Entry 6UBR (X-ray diffraction, 1.96 A resolution); this record covers chains B and C of the 4 polymer chains in the assembly.

# Chain B (and C)
Name: Uncharacterized protein
Organism: Pseudoalteromonas luteoviolacea DSM 6061
Notes: chain C of this document is another copy of the same molecule, construct and numbering; everything in this record applies to it too
UniProtKB: A0A161XU12 (A0A161XU12_9GAMM); numbering as in UniProt (aligned over 1-816)
Chain sequence (816 residues; each row starts with the number of its first residue):
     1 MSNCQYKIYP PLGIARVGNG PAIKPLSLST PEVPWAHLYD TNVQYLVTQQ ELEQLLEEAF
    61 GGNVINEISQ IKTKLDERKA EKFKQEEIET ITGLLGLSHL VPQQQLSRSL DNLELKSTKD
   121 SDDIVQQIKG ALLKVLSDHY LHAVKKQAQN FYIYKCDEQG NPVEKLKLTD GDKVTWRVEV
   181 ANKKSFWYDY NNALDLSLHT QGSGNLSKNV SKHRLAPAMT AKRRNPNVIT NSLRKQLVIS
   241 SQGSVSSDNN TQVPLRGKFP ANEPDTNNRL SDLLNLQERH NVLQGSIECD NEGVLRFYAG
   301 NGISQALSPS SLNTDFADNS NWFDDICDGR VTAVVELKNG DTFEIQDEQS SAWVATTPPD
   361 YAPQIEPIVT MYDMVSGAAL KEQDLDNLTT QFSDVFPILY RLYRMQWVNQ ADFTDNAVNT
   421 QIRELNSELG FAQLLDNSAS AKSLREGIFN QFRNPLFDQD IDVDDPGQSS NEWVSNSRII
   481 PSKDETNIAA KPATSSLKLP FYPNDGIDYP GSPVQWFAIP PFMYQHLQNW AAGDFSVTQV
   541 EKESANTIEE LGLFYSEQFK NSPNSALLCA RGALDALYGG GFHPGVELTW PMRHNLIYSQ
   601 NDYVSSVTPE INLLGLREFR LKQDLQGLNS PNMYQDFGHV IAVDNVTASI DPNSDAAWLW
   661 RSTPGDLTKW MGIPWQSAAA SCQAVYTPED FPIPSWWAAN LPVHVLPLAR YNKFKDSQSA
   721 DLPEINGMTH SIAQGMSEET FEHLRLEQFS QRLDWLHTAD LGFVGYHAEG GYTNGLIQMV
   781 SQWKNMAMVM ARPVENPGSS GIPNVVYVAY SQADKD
Not modelled in the structure: 1-3, 76-81, 115-122, 263-275, 467-469, 816 (chain C: 1-4, 115-122, 158-160, 263-278, 467-469, 813-816)
Construct notes: engineered mutation Ala-678 (Asp in A0A161XU12)
Modified positions: Trp-697 (2-amino-3-(6,7-dioxo-6,7-dihydro-1H-indol-3-yl)-propionic acid; TRQ)
Covalent attachments: covalent link Cys-682/Trp-697
Bound ions: Mg2+: Asp-360, Ala-362, Ile-365, Ala-699, Asn-700
Ligand contacts: glycine (GLY): Phe-316, His-583, Ser-681, Cys-682, Trp-696, Trp-697, Tyr-772
From the paper describing this entry:
  - binding site for glycine: His-583, Ser-681
  - mutagenesis - D678A: abolished catalytic activity on glycine

# Chain B / chain C interface
Pairs across the interface - 8 pairs, chain B then chain C:
  Leu-276(B) with Asp-138(C); His-139(C)
  Pro-309(B) with Pro-309(C)
  Ser-310(B) with Ile-777(C); Gln-778(C), hydrogen bond
  Leu-312(B) with Leu-312(C), hydrophobic
  Ile-777(B) with Ser-310(C)
  Gln-778(B) with Ser-310(C), hydrogen bond
Other interface residues (no listed pair), chain B (7 interface residues in all): Arg-108
Other interface residues (no listed pair), chain C (8 interface residues in all): Lys-258

# Summary
Chain B and chain C form an interface of 7 and 8 residues respectively, with 2 hydrogen bonds. Its one
hydrogen-bonded contact is Ser-310(B)/Gln-778(C). Chain B binds glycine. The paper reports a binding site for
glycine at His-583(B) and Ser-681(B); D678A of chain B abolishes catalytic activity on glycine.
Both chains are Uncharacterized protein (Pseudoalteromonas luteoviolacea DSM 6061). Entry 6UBR (Crystal
structure of D678A GoxA bound to glycine at pH 7.5) was determined by X-ray diffraction together with 6UBN,
6UBZ, 6UC1 and 6UFQ from the same study.
